Entry 6YUF (electron microscopy, 3.94 A resolution); this record covers chains D and Y of the 6 polymer chains in the assembly.

Chain D:
Protein: Sister chromatid cohesion protein mis4
Source organism: Schizosaccharomyces pombe (strain 972 / ATCC 24843)
UniProtKB: Q09725 (MIS4_SCHPO); residues 1-1587 here = UniProt positions 1-1587
Amino-acid sequence (1587 residues; each row starts with the number of its first residue):
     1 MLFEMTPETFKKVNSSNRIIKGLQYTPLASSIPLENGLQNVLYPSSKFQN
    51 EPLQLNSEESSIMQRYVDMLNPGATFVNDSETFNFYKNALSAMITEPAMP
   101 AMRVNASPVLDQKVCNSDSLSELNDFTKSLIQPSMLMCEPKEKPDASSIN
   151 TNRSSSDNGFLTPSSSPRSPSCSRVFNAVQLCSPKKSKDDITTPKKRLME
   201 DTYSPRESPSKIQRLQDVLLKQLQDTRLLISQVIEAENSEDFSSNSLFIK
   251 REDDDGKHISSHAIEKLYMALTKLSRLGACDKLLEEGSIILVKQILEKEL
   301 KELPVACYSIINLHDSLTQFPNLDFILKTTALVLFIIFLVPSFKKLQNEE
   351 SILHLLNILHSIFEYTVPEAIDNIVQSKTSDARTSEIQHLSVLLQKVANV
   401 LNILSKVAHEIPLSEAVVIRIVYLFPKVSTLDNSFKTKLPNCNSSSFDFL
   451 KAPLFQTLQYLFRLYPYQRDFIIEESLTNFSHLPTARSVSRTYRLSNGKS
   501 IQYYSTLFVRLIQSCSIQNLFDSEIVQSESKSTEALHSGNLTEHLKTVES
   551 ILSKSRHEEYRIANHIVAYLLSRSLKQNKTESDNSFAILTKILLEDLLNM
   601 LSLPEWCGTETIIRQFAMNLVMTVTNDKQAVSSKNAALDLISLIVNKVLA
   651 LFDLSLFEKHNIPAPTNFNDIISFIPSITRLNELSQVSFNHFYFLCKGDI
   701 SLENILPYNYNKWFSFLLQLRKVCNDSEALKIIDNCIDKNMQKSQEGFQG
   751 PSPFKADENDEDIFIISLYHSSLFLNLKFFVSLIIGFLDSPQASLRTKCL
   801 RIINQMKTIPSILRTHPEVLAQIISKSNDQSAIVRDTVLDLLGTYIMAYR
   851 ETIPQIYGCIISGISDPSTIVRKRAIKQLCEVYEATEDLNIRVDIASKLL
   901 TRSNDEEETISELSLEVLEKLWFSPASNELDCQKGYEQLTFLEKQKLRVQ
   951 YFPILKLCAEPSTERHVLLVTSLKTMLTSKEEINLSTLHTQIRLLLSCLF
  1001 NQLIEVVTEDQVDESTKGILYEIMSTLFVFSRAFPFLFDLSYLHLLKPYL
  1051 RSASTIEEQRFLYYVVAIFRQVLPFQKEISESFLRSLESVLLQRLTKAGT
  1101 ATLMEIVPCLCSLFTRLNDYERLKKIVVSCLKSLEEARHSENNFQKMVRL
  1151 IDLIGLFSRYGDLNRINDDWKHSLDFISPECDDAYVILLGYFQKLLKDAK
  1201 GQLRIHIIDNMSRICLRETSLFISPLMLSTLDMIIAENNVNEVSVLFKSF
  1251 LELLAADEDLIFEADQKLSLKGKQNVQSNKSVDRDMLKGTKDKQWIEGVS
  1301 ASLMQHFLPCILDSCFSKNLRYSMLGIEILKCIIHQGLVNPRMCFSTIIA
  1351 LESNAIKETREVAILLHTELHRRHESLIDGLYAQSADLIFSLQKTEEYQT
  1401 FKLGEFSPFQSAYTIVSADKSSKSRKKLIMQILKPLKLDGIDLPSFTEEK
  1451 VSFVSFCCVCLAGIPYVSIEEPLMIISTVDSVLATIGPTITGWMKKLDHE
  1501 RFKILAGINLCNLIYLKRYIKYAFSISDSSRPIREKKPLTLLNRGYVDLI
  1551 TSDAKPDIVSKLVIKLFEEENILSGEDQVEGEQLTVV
Not modelled in the structure: 1-208, 303-319, 749-758, 1010-1015, 1277-1292, 1530-1587
UniProt features mapped onto this chain:
  - modified residue: Ser-183 (Phosphoserine)
Reported in the primary citation:
  - binding site for the 32-nt DNA strand: Arg-874

Chain Y:
Molecule: 32-nt DNA strand
Sequence (32 nucleotides; numbered 5 to 36; the number before each row is that of its first residue):
     5 GTGTGTCTCAATCGTTTTACAACGTCGTGCTG

How chain D and chain Y interact:
Residue-residue contacts (12):
  Arg-487(D) with DT10(Y), salt bridge to the phosphate; DC11(Y), hydrogen bond to the phosphate
  Ser-488(D) with DT10(Y), hydrogen bond to the phosphate; DC11(Y), hydrogen bond to the phosphate
  Arg-491(D) with DG9(Y), phosphate contact; DT10(Y), salt bridge to the phosphate
  Lys-499(D) with DG9(Y), salt bridge to the phosphate
  Ala-832(D) with DC17(Y), hydrogen bond to the phosphate
  Ile-833(D) with DC17(Y), phosphate contact
  Ser-868(D) with DT16(Y), hydrogen bond to the phosphate
  Ile-870(D) with DA15(Y), phosphate contact; DT16(Y), phosphate contact
Other interface residues (no listed pair), chain D (11 interface residues in all): Ala-486, Ser-500, Thr-869

Summary:
11 residues of chain D and 6 residues of chain Y are in contact, with 5 hydrogen bonds and 3 salt bridges.
Polar contacts include Arg-487(D)/DC11(Y), Ser-488(D)/DT10(Y) and Ser-488(D)/DC11(Y). From the paper: a
binding site for the 32-nt DNA strand at Arg-874(D).
Chain D is Sister chromatid cohesion protein mis4 (Schizosaccharomyces pombe (strain 972 / ATCC 24843)) and
chain Y is a 32-nt DNA strand; the structure, Cohesin complex with loader gripping DNA, was determined by
electron microscopy.
